4JT0 - chains C and D of the 30 polymer chains in the assembly; structure by X-ray diffraction, 3.10 A resolution.

# Chain C
Molecule: Proteasome subunit alpha type-4
Source organism: Saccharomyces cerevisiae
Notes: EC 3.4.25.1
UniProt: P40303 (PSA4_YEAST); residues -1 to 252 here correspond to UniProt positions 1-254 (UniProt number = residue number + 2)
Amino-acid sequence (254 residues; each row starts with the number of its first residue; numbers below 1 keep their minus sign (Met-1 is residue -1)):
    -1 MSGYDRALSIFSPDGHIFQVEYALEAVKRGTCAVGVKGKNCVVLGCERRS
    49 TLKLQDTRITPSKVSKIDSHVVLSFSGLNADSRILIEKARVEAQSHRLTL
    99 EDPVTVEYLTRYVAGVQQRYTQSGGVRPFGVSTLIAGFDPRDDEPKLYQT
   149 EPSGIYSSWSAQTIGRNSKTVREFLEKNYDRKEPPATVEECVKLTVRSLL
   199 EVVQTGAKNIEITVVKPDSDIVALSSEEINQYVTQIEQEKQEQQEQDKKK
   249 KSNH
Unresolved in the structure: -1 to 0, 242-252
Curated features (UniProtKB/Swiss-Prot):
  - modified residue: Thr58 (Phosphothreonine)

# Chain D
Molecule: Proteasome subunit alpha type-5
Source organism: Saccharomyces cerevisiae
Notes: EC 3.4.25.1
UniProt: P32379 (PSA5_YEAST); residues -7 to 252 here correspond to UniProt positions 1-260 (UniProt number = residue number + 8)
Amino-acid sequence (260 residues; row label = number of the first residue in the row; numbers below 1 keep their minus sign (Met-7 is residue -7)):
    -7 MFLTRSEYDRGVSTFSPEGRLFQVEYSLEAIKLGSTAIGIATKEGVVLGV
    43 EKRATSPLLESDSIEKIVEIDRHIGCAMSGLTADARSMIEHARTAAVTHN
    93 LYYDEDINVESLTQSVCDLALRFGEGASGEERLMSRPFGVALLIAGHDAD
   143 DGYQLFHAEPSGTFYRYNAKAIGSGSEGAQAELLNEWHSSLTLKEAELLV
   193 LKILKQVMEEKLDENNAQLSCITKQDGFKIYDNEKTAELIKELKEKEAAE
   243 SPEEADVEMS
Unresolved in the structure: -7 to 0, 243-252

# Interface between chain C and chain D
Residue-residue contacts (61):
  Asp3(C) with Glu117(D)
  Arg4(C) with Asp1(D); Glu117(D)
  Ala5(C) with Val4(D), hydrophobic; Glu117(D), hydrogen bond (backbone-side chain); Ser127(D)
  Ser7(C) with Ser127(D); Arg128(D)
  Ile8(C) with Val4(D), hydrophobic; Gln15(D); Ser127(D)
  Phe9(C) with Gln15(D); Tyr18(D), hydrophobic; Ser19(D); Ala22(D), hydrophobic; Arg128(D); Pro129(D); Gly131(D)
  Ser10(C) with Tyr18(D)
  Pro11(C) with Tyr18(D), hydrophobic; Glu21(D)
  Asp12(C) with Glu21(D)
  Gly13(C) with Tyr18(D); Glu21(D); Ala22(D)
  His14(C) with Leu25(D)
  Ile15(C) with Arg128(D)
  Lys35(C) with Glu52(D), salt bridge
  Gln116(C) with Ala75(D); Asp76(D)
  Thr119(C) with Arg128(D), hydrogen bond (backbone-side chain)
  Gln120(C) with Met126(D); Ser127(D), hydrogen bond (backbone-backbone); Arg128(D); Phe130(D)
  Ser121(C) with Ser127(D), hydrogen bond (backbone-side chain)
  Gly122(C) with Ser127(D)
  Ser151(C) with Ala75(D)
  Gly152(C) with Ala75(D)
  Ile153(C) with Ala75(D), hydrophobic
  Ser155(C) with Leu51(D); Ser55(D)
  Ser156(C) with Leu51(D); Glu52(D), hydrogen bond (backbone-backbone); Ser55(D), hydrogen bond
  Trp157(C) with Thr47(D); Ser48(D); Leu50(D); Leu51(D); Glu52(D)
  Ser158(C) with Leu50(D), hydrogen bond (backbone-backbone); Glu52(D), hydrogen bond
  Ala159(C) with Leu50(D)
  Leu173(C) with Leu50(D)
  Glu174(C) with Ser48(D), hydrogen bond; Pro49(D); Leu50(D)
  Arg179(C) with Pro49(D), hydrogen bond (side chain-backbone); Leu50(D), hydrogen bond (side chain-backbone); Leu51(D), hydrogen bond (side chain-backbone); Glu52(D)
Also at the interface, not in a pair above, chain C (31 interface residues in all): Arg170, Tyr177
Also at the interface, not in a pair above, chain D (27 interface residues in all): Leu73, Thr74, Ser79

# Summary
31 residues of chain C face 27 of chain D across their interface; the contacts include 12 hydrogen bonds and 1
salt bridge. Polar pairs include Lys35(C)-Glu52(D), Ala5(C)-Glu117(D) and Thr119(C)-Arg128(D).
Chain C is Proteasome subunit alpha type-4 and chain D is Proteasome subunit alpha type-5, both from
Saccharomyces cerevisiae; the structure, Yeast 20S proteasome in complex with the dimerized linear mimetic of
TMC-95A - yCP:4a, was determined by X-ray diffraction together with 4JSQ and 4JSU from the same study.
